PDB entry 4JGY | X-ray diffraction, 3.00 A resolution | chains B and C of the 3 polymer chains in the assembly

Chain B:
Molecule: Polyprotein, capsid protein VP2
Source organism: Human coxsackievirus A16
UniProtKB: I3W9E1 (I3W9E1_9ENTO); residues 1-254 here correspond to UniProt positions 70-323 (UniProt number = residue number + 69)
Chain sequence (254 residues; numbered 1 to 254; the number before each row is that of its first residue):
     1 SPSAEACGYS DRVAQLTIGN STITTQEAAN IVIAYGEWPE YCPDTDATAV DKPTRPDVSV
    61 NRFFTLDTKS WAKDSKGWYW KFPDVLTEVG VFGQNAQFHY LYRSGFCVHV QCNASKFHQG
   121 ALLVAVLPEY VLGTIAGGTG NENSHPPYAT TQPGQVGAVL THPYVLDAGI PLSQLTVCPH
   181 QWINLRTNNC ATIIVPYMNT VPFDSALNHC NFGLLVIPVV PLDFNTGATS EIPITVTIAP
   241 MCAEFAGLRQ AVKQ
Unresolved in the structure: 1-5, 137-141, 250-254
Disulfides: C7-C190
From the paper describing this entry:
  - conformationally variable residues (order/disorder transition, side-chain flip): F98, R249

Chain C:
Molecule: Polyprotein, capsid protein VP3
Source organism: Human coxsackievirus A16
UniProtKB: I3W9E1 (I3W9E1_9ENTO); residues 1-242 here correspond to UniProt positions 324-565 (UniProt number = residue number + 323)
Chain sequence (242 residues; each row starts with the number of its first residue):
     1 GIPTELKPGT NQFLTTDDGV SAPILPGFHP TPPIHIPGEV HNLLEICRVE TILEVNNLKT
    61 NETTPMQRLC FPVSVQSKTG ELCAAFRADP GRDGPWQSTI LGQLCRYYTQ WSGSLEVTFM
   121 FAGSFMATGK MLIAYTPPGG NVPADRITAM LGTHVIWDFG LQSSVTLVVP WISNTHYRAH
   181 ARAGYFDYYT TGIITIWYQT NYVVPIGAPT TAYIVALAAA QDNFTMKLCK DTEDIEQTAN
   241 IQ
Unresolved in the structure: 180-184, 237-242

Chain B / chain C interface:
Residue-residue contacts - 66 pairs, chain B then chain C:
  Y35(B) with G38(C)
  E37(B) with H35(C), salt bridge; P37(C)
  K116(B) with S124(C); F125(C), hydrogen bond (backbone-backbone); M126(C)
  F117(B) with M126(C), hydrophobic; I206(C); G207(C); P209(C)
  H118(B) with S124(C)
  Q119(B) with A122(C); G123(C); S124(C), hydrogen bond (side chain-backbone); P209(C); T211(C), hydrogen bond (side chain-backbone); A212(C)
  G120(B) with A122(C), hydrogen bond (backbone-backbone)
  P163(B) with M66(C), hydrophobic
  Y164(B) with E54(C), hydrogen bond; P65(C), hydrophobic; M66(C), hydrophobic
  L172(B) with M66(C), hydrophobic; L69(C), hydrophobic
  S173(B) with T51(C); I52(C), hydrogen bond (backbone-backbone); L69(C); S98(C), hydrogen bond (side chain-backbone)
  Q174(B) with T51(C); S98(C), hydrogen bond (side chain-backbone); T99(C); I100(C); Q103(C)
  T176(B) with V49(C); E50(C), hydrogen bond (side chain-backbone); T51(C)
  H180(B) with E50(C), salt bridge
  W182(B) with I52(C), hydrophobic; L217(C), hydrophobic
  N184(B) with M120(C); F121(C), hydrogen bond (side chain-backbone); A122(C)
  R186(B) with F121(C); G123(C), hydrogen bond (side chain-backbone); S124(C), hydrogen bond (side chain-backbone); F125(C); A127(C), hydrogen bond (side chain-backbone); F159(C), hydrogen bond (side chain-backbone); G160(C); S163(C), hydrogen bond
  T187(B) with S163(C)
  Y197(B) with P37(C)
  M198(B) with P37(C), hydrophobic
  N199(B) with I36(C)
  V201(B) with I34(C)
  P202(B) with I34(C)
  V219(B) with C70(C)
  V220(B) with A122(C), hydrophobic; Y213(C), hydrophobic; V215(C), hydrophobic
  D223(B) with P209(C); T211(C)
  F224(B) with P209(C), hydrophobic
  N225(B) with G207(C), hydrogen bond (side chain-backbone); A208(C), hydrogen bond (side chain-backbone); P209(C)
Interface residues without a listed pair, chain B (32 interface residues in all): A121, V177, P196, T200
Interface residues without a listed pair, chain C (43 interface residues in all): I46, R68, Q97, Y202, P205

Summary:
32 residues of chain B face 43 of chain C across their interface, with 17 hydrogen bonds and 2 salt bridges.
Polar contacts include E37(B)-H35(C), H180(B)-E50(C) and Q119(B)-S124(C). The paper reports conformational
variability at F98(B) and R249(B).
Here chain B is Polyprotein, capsid protein VP2 and chain C is Polyprotein, capsid protein VP3, both from
Human coxsackievirus A16. Entry 4JGY (Crystal structure of human coxsackievirus A16 uncoating intermediate
(space group P4232)) was determined by X-ray diffraction, deposited together with 4JGZ.
